PDB entry 7JNP | X-ray diffraction, 2.60 A resolution | chains A and D of the 4 polymer chains in the assembly

# Chain A
Protein: HTH-type transcriptional regulator MtrR
Source organism: Neisseria gonorrhoeae
UniProtKB: P39897 (MTRR_NEIGO); numbering as in UniProt (aligned over 1-210)
Amino-acid sequence (213 residues; row label = number of the first residue in the row; numbers below 1 keep their minus sign (Ser-2 is residue -2)):
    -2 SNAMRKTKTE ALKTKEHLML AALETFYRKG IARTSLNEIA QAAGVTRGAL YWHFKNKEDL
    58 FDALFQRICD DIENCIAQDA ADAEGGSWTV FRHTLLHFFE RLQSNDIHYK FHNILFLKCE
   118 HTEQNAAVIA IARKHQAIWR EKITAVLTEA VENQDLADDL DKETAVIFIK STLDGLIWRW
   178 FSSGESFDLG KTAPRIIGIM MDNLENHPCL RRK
Not modelled in the structure: -2 to 7, 210
Differences from the reference sequence: expression tag (-2 to 0)
Metal / ion sites: Ca2+ site 1: Arg30, Glu35; Ca2+ site 2: Ala39 (shared with 1 residue of chain B); Ca2+ site 3: Ser101 (shared with 1 residue of chain B)
Curated features (UniProtKB/Swiss-Prot):
  - DNA-binding region: Ser32 to Phe51 (H-T-H motif)
  - natural variant: His105 (H105Y: In penicillin-resistant isolates)
  - mutagenesis: Gly45 (G45D: Does not bind DNA)
From the paper describing this entry:
  - binding site for the 21-nt DNA strand: Thr11, Thr43, Arg44, Gly45, Tyr48, Trp49, His50
  - binding site for the 21-nt DNA strand (chain D): Thr43, Arg44, Gly45, Tyr48, Trp49
  - specificity-determining residues: Thr43, Arg44, Gly45
  - mutagenesis - T11A (20-50-fold), A39T (3- to 5-fold), T43S, Y48F, W49F (6-8-fold), H50A (20-47-fold), D79N (>10-fold), H105Y (>12-fold): decreased binding to the 21-nt DNA strand
  - mutagenesis - T43A, R44A, G45A, G45D, W49A: abolished binding to the 21-nt DNA strand
  - mutagenesis - G45D: abolished binding to DNA
  - mutagenesis - H105Y (>12-fold): decreased binding to DNA
  - mutagenesis - D79N (>10-fold): decreased binding to cognate DNA
  - mutagenesis - A39T (Tm change 4 degC): decreased stability
  - conformationally variable residues (helix shift, loop rearrangement): Thr119 to Ala123, Trp136
  - mutagenesis - R44A (2-fold), G45A (2-fold), Y48F (2-fold): increased growth in response to erythromycin
  - mutagenesis - A39T: unchanged growth in response to erythromycin

# Chain D
Molecule: 21-nt DNA strand
Source organism: Neisseria gonorrhoeae
Sequence (21 nucleotides; each row starts with the number of its first residue):
     1 TACATACGTG GTTGTATGTA A

# How chain A and chain D interact
Contacting residue pairs - 13 pairs, chain A then chain D:
  Ala8(A) with DC3(D), phosphate contact
  Thr11(A) with DC3(D), hydrogen bond to the phosphate
  Val42(A) with DA4(D), phosphate contact
  Thr43(A) with DA4(D), hydrogen bond to the phosphate; DT5(D), base contact
  Arg44(A) with DA6(D), base contact
  Gly45(A) with DA4(D), base contact; DT5(D), base contact
  Ala46(A) with DC3(D), sugar contact; DA4(D), phosphate contact
  Trp49(A) with DT1(D), sugar contact; DA2(D), sugar contact
  His50(A) with DC3(D), salt bridge to the phosphate
Other interface residues (no listed pair), chain D (7 interface residues in all): DC7

# In short
9 residues of chain A face 7 of chain D across their interface, with 2 hydrogen bonds and 1 salt bridge. Polar
contacts include Thr11(A)-DC3(D), Thr43(A)-DA4(D) and His50(A)-DC3(D). The paper reports a binding site for
the 21-nt DNA strand at Thr11(A), Thr43(A) and Arg44(A) among others; T11A, A39T and T43S of chain A, among
others, reduce binding to the 21-nt DNA strand; 13 substitutions were tested in all.
Chain A is HTH-type transcriptional regulator MtrR and chain D is a 21-nt DNA strand, both from Neisseria
gonorrhoeae; the structure, MtrR bound to the rpoH operator from Neisseria gonorrhoeae, was determined by
X-ray diffraction together with 7JU3 from the same study.
